PDB entry 6ERH | X-ray diffraction, 2.80 A resolution | chains B and K of the 5 polymer chains in the assembly

== Chain B ==
Molecule: X-ray repair cross-complementing protein 5
Source organism: Homo sapiens
Notes: EC 3.6.4.-
UniProtKB: P13010 (XRCC5_HUMAN); residue numbers follow UniProt; this construct covers 2-555
Sequence (572 residues; numbered -16 to 555; the number before each row is that of its first residue; numbers below 1 keep their minus sign (Met-16 is residue -16)):
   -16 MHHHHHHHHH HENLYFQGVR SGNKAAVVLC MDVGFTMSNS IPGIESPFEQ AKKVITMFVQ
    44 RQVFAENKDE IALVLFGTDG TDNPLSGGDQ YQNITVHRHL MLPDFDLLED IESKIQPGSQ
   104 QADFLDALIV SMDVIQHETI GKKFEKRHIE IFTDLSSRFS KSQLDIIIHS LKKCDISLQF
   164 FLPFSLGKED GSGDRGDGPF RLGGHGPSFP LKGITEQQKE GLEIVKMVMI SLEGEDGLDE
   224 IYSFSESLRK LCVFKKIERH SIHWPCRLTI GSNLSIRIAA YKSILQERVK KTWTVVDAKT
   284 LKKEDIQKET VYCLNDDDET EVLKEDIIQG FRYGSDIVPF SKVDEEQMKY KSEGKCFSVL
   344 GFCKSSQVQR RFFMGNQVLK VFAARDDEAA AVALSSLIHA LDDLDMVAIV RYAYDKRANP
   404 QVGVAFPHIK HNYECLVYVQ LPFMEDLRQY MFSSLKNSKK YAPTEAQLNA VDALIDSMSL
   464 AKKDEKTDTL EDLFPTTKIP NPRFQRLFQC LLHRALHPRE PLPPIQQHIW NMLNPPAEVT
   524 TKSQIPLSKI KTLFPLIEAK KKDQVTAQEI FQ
Unresolved in the structure: 171-195, 543-555
Sequence notes: initiating methionine (-16); expression tag (-15 to 1)
UniProt features mapped onto this chain:
  - region: Leu138 to Leu165 (Leucine-zipper)
  - modified residue: Lys144 (N6-acetyllysine), Ser255 (Phosphoserine), Ser258 (Phosphoserine), Lys265 (N6-acetyllysine), Ser318 (Phosphoserine), Lys332 (N6-acetyllysine), Thr535 (Phosphothreonine)
  - cross-link (Glycyl lysine isopeptide (Lys-Gly)): Lys195 (interchain with G-Cter in SUMO2), Lys532 (interchain with G-Cter in SUMO2), Lys534 (interchain with G-Cter in SUMO2)
Reported in the primary citation:
  - mutagenesis - E133M, Q162E: decreased binding to X-KBM
  - mutagenesis - E133M, Q162E: unchanged binding to A-KBM
  - mutagenesis - I112R/E133M, I112R, E133M: decreased growth in response to Survival
  - mutagenesis - I112R: decreased localization
  - mutagenesis - I112R: unchanged co-localization with Non-homologous end-joining factor 1
  - mutagenesis - I112R/E133M, E133M, Q162E: decreased co-localization with Non-homologous end-joining factor 1
  - mutagenesis - E133M, Q162E: unchanged localization
  - mutagenesis - I112R/E133M: decreased localization to XLF
  - mutagenesis - I112R/E133M: decreased localization to XRCC4
  - mutagenesis - I112R: decreased binding to A-KBM
  - mutagenesis - I112R: unchanged binding to X-KBM

== Chain K ==
Molecule: 21-nt DNA strand
Sequence (21 nucleotides; each row starts with the number of its first residue):
     1 GTTTTTAGTT TATTGGGCGC G

== How chain B and chain K interact ==
Pairs across the interface (10; chain B residue first):
  Asn-4(B) - DT14(K)  hydrogen bond to the base
  Arg3(B) - DT14(K)  base contact
  Arg271(B) - DT9(K)  salt bridge to the phosphate
  Arg271(B) - DT10(K)  base contact
  Thr275(B) - DT9(K)  phosphate contact
  Thr275(B) - DT10(K)  hydrogen bond to the phosphate
  Lys338(B) - DG15(K)  salt bridge to the phosphate
  Arg400(B) - DT13(K)  hydrogen bond to the phosphate
  Arg400(B) - DT14(K)  salt bridge to the phosphate
  Arg486(B) - DG8(K)  salt bridge to the phosphate

== Summary ==
Chain B and chain K form an interface of 7 and 6 residues respectively, with 3 hydrogen bonds and 4 salt
bridges. Polar pairs include Asn-4(B)-DT14(K), Thr275(B)-DT10(K) and Arg400(B)-DT13(K). From the paper:
I112R/E133M, I112R and E133M of chain B reduce growth in response to Survival; I112R/E133M, E133M and Q162E of
chain B reduce co-localization with Non-homologous end-joining factor 1.
Chain B is X-ray repair cross-complementing protein 5 (Homo sapiens) and chain K is a 21-nt DNA strand; the
structure, Complex of XLF and heterodimer Ku bound to DNA, was determined by X-ray diffraction, deposited
together with 6ERF and 6ERG.
